3C1N - chains C and D of the 4 polymer chains in the assembly; structure by X-ray diffraction, 2.72 A resolution.

[Chain C (and D)]
Name: Probable aspartokinase
Organism: Methanocaldococcus jannaschii
Notes: EC 2.7.2.4; chain D of this document is another copy of the same molecule, construct and numbering; everything in this record applies to it too
Reference sequence: Q57991 (AK_METJA); residues 1-473 here = UniProt positions 1-473
Amino-acid sequence (473 residues; row label = number of the first residue in the row):
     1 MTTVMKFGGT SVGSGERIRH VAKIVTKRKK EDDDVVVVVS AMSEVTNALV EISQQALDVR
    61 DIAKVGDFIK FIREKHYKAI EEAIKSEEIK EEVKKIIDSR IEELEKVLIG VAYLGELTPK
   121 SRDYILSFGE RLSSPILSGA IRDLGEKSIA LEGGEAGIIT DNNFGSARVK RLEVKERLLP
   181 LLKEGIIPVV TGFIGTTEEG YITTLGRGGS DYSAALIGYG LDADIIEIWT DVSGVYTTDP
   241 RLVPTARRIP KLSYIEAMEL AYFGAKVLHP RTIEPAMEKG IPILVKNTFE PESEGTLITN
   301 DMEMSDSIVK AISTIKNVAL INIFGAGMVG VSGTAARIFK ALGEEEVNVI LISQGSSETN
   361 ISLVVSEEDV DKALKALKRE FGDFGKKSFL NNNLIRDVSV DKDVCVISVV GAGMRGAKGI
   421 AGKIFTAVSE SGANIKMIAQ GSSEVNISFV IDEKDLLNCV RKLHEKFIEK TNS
Not modelled in the structure: 1, 303-306, 382-389, 470-473 (chain D: 1-2, 33-35, 85, 301-305, 384-389, 470-473)
Small-molecule neighbours: threonine (THR): K6, G8, G9, T10, S11, W229, T230, D231, K266
Reported in the primary citation:
  - allosteric site: K6, G8, T10, S11, T230, D231, M414, A417, G419, I420, A421, N434, Q440, E444
  - binding site for threonine: K6, G8, T10, S11, T230, D231

[How chain C and chain D interact]
Pairs across the interface - 130 pairs, chain C then chain D:
  K170(C) - N391(D)
  M258(C) - A326(D)  hydrophobic
  M258(C) - S357(D)
  M258(C) - T359(D)
  E259(C) - S356(D)
  E259(C) - S357(D)
  E259(C) - N360(D)  hydrogen bond
  Y262(C) - S356(D)
  F263(C) - E358(D)
  E274(C) - A326(D)
  E274(C) - L390(D)
  E274(C) - R396(D)  salt bridge
  P275(C) - L390(D)  hydrophobic
  E278(C) - L390(D)  hydrogen bond (side chain-backbone)
  I315(C) - S356(D)
  L320(C) - S442(D)
  N322(C) - S442(D)
  F324(C) - M258(D)  hydrophobic
  A326(C) - E274(D)
  G330(C) - V347(D)
  G330(C) - N348(D)
  V331(C) - F263(D)  hydrophobic
  V331(C) - E346(D)
  A336(C) - F339(D)  hydrophobic
  A336(C) - K340(D)
  F339(C) - A335(D)  hydrophobic
  F339(C) - A336(D)  hydrophobic
  F339(C) - F339(D)  hydrophobic
  K340(C) - A336(D)
  E346(C) - V331(D)
  N348(C) - V329(D)
  N348(C) - G330(D)
  N348(C) - E358(D)  hydrogen bond
  V349(C) - Q354(D)  hydrogen bond (backbone-side chain)
  V349(C) - E358(D)
  I350(C) - Q354(D)  hydrogen bond (backbone-side chain)
  I350(C) - G355(D)
  I350(C) - S356(D)
  I350(C) - E358(D)
  L351(C) - Q354(D)
  L351(C) - G355(D)
  L351(C) - S356(D)
  I352(C) - I352(D)  hydrophobic
  I352(C) - S353(D)
  I352(C) - Q354(D)  hydrogen bond (backbone-backbone)
  S353(C) - I352(D)
  S353(C) - Q440(D)
  Q354(C) - V349(D)  hydrogen bond (side chain-backbone)
  Q354(C) - I350(D)  hydrogen bond (side chain-backbone)
  Q354(C) - L351(D)
  Q354(C) - I352(D)  hydrogen bond (backbone-backbone)
  Q354(C) - A439(D)
  G355(C) - I350(D)
  G355(C) - L351(D)
  G355(C) - N446(D)
  G355(C) - S448(D)
  S356(C) - Y262(D)
  S356(C) - I315(D)
  S356(C) - L351(D)
  S356(C) - S408(D)  hydrogen bond
  S356(C) - N446(D)
  S356(C) - S448(D)  hydrogen bond (backbone-side chain)
  S357(C) - M258(D)
  S357(C) - E259(D)  hydrogen bond
  S357(C) - A261(D)
  E358(C) - F263(D)
  E358(C) - N348(D)  hydrogen bond
  E358(C) - V349(D)
  E358(C) - I350(D)
  T359(C) - M258(D)
  T359(C) - P270(D)
  N360(C) - E259(D)  hydrogen bond
  S362(C) - G441(D)
  S362(C) - S442(D)  hydrogen bond (side chain-backbone)
  L390(C) - Y219(D)
  L390(C) - E278(D)  hydrogen bond (backbone-side chain)
  R396(C) - E274(D)  salt bridge
  R396(C) - M277(D)
  R396(C) - E278(D)  salt bridge
  S408(C) - S356(D)  hydrogen bond
  G416(C) - N434(D)
  K418(C) - S429(D)
  K418(C) - G432(D)
  K418(C) - A433(D)
  K418(C) - N434(D)
  G419(C) - S429(D)  hydrogen bond (backbone-side chain)
  G422(C) - G422(D)
  G422(C) - F425(D)
  G422(C) - T426(D)
  F425(C) - G422(D)
  F425(C) - F425(D)  hydrophobic
  T426(C) - G422(D)
  S429(C) - K418(D)
  S429(C) - G419(D)  hydrogen bond (side chain-backbone)
  G432(C) - K418(D)
  A433(C) - K418(D)
  N434(C) - G416(D)
  N434(C) - A417(D)
  N434(C) - E444(D)  hydrogen bond
  I435(C) - Q440(D)
  I435(C) - E444(D)
  K436(C) - Q440(D)
  K436(C) - G441(D)
  K436(C) - S442(D)
  K436(C) - E444(D)
  M437(C) - Q440(D)
  I438(C) - I438(D)
  I438(C) - A439(D)
  I438(C) - Q440(D)  hydrogen bond (backbone-backbone)
  A439(C) - Q354(D)
  A439(C) - I438(D)
  Q440(C) - S353(D)
  Q440(C) - I435(D)
  Q440(C) - K436(D)
  Q440(C) - M437(D)  hydrogen bond (side chain-backbone)
  Q440(C) - I438(D)  hydrogen bond (backbone-backbone)
  G441(C) - S362(D)
  G441(C) - K436(D)
  S442(C) - L320(D)
  S442(C) - N322(D)
  S442(C) - S362(D)  hydrogen bond (backbone-side chain)
  S442(C) - K436(D)
  S443(C) - N360(D)
  E444(C) - N434(D)
  E444(C) - I435(D)
  E444(C) - K436(D)
  N446(C) - G355(D)
  N446(C) - S356(D)
  S448(C) - G355(D)
  S448(C) - S356(D)  hydrogen bond (side chain-backbone)
Interface residues without a listed pair, chain C (71 interface residues in all): Y212, A261, P270, M277, V329, A335, G343, V347, N391, V406, A417, A421, K423
Interface residues without a listed pair, chain D (74 interface residues in all): V169, K170, L172, S313, I321, F324, G343, V406, A421, K423, S443

[Summary]
The interface between chain C and chain D involves 71 residues on one side and 74 on the other; the contacts
include 25 hydrogen bonds and 3 salt bridges. Polar pairs include E274(C)-R396(D), R396(C)-E278(D) and
E259(C)-N360(D). From the paper: a binding site for threonine at K6(C), G8(C) and T10(C) among others; an
allosteric site at K6(C), G8(C) and T10(C) among others.
Chain C and chain D are both Probable aspartokinase (Methanocaldococcus jannaschii); the structure, Crystal
Structure of Allosteric Inhibition Threonine-sensitive Aspartokinase from Methanococcus jannaschii with
L-threonine, was determined by X-ray diffraction together with 3C20 and 3C1M from the same study.
